3UFJ - chains B and C of the 4 polymer chains in the assembly; structure by X-ray diffraction, 2.97 A resolution.

== Chain B ==
Name: G/T mismatch-specific thymine DNA glycosylase
Source organism: Homo sapiens
Notes: EC 3.2.2.29; fragment: Core domain
UniProtKB: Q13569 (TDG_HUMAN); residues 111-308 here = UniProt positions 111-308
Chain sequence (204 residues; numbered 105 to 308; the number before each row is that of its first residue):
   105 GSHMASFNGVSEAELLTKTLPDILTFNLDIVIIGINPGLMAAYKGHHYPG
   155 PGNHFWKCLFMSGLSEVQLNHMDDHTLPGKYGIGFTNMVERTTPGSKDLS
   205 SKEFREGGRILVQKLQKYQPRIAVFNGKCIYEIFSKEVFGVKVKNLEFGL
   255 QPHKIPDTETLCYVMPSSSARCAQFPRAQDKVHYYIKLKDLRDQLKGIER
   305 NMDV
Not modelled in the structure: 105-122, 305-308
Differences from the reference sequence: expression tag (105-110)
Swiss-Prot annotation at these positions:
  - cross-link: Lys248 (Glycyl lysine isopeptide (Lys-Gly) (interchain with G-Cter in SUMO2))
  - mutagenesis: Asn140 (N140A: Loss of DNA glycosylase activity but still able to bind DNA), Ala145 (A145G: Increased DNA glycosylase activity on G/T mispairs), His151 (H151A/Q: Increased DNA glycosylase activity on G/T mispairs), Asn191 (N191A: Reduced DNA glycosylase activity on G/T and G/U mispairs), Thr197 (T197A: Reduced DNA glycosylase activity on G/T mispairs), Arg281 (R281A: Restores the DNA-binding ability of the sumoylated form)
What the authors report for this chain:
  - catalytic residues: Asn140, Thr197
  - mutagenesis - T197A (32-fold): decreased catalytic activity on G T substrate
  - binding site for the 23-nt DNA strand: Ile139, Asn140, Tyr152, Asn191
  - mutagenesis - N191A: decreased catalytic activity on G U
  - mutagenesis - N191A (15-fold): decreased catalytic activity on G T
  - mutagenesis - H151A: increased catalytic activity on G U
  - mutagenesis - A145G (13-fold), A145G/H151Q (56-fold), H151A (13-fold), H151Q: increased catalytic activity on G T
  - specificity-determining residues: Ala145
  - mutagenesis - A145G: unchanged catalytic activity on G U
  - mutagenesis - A145G (38-fold), A145G/H151Q (100-fold), H151A (34-fold): increased catalytic activity on A T
  - mutagenesis - A145G: unchanged binding to undamaged DNA
  - mutagenesis - H151A: decreased binding to undamaged DNA

== Chain C ==
Molecule: 23-nt DNA strand
Sequence (23 nucleotides; each row starts with the number of its first residue):
     1 CAGCTCTGTACGTGAGCAGTGGA

== Chain B / chain C interface ==
Residue-residue contacts - 15 pairs, chain B then chain C:
  Ser200(B) with DA18(C), hydrogen bond to the phosphate
  Lys201(B) with DC17(C), phosphate contact
  Gly231(B) with DG19(C), phosphate contact
  Lys232(B) with DG19(C), hydrogen bond to the phosphate
  Phe252(B) with DG19(C), phosphate contact
  Pro270(B) with DG19(C), phosphate contact
  Ser271(B) with DG19(C), hydrogen bond to the phosphate
  Ala274(B) with DG16(C), base contact
  Arg275(B) with DG16(C), base contact; DC17(C), hydrogen bond to the phosphate; DA18(C), salt bridge to the phosphate
  Cys276(B) with DA18(C), hydrogen bond to the phosphate; DG19(C), hydrogen bond to the phosphate
  Ala277(B) with DA18(C), hydrogen bond to the base
  Gln278(B) with DG19(C), sugar contact
Other interface residues (no listed pair), chain B (14 interface residues in all): Gly199, Cys233
Other interface residues (no listed pair), chain C (5 interface residues in all): DT20

== In short ==
Chain B and chain C form an interface of 14 and 5 residues respectively, with 7 hydrogen bonds and 1 salt
bridge. Among the polar pairs are Ala277(B)-DA18(C), Ser200(B)-DA18(C) and Lys232(B)-DG19(C). The paper
reports catalytic residues Asn140(B) and Thr197(B); A145G, A145G/H151Q and H151A of chain B, among others,
increase catalytic activity on G T; 6 substitutions were tested in all.
Chain B is G/T mismatch-specific thymine DNA glycosylase (Homo sapiens) and chain C is a 23-nt DNA strand; the
structure, Human Thymine DNA Glycosylase Bound to Substrate Analog 2'-fluoro-2'-deoxyuridine, was determined
by X-ray diffraction.
